1EOH - chains A and B; structure by X-ray diffraction, 2.50 A resolution.

[Chain A (and B)]
Name: Glutathione S-transferase
Organism: Homo sapiens
Notes: EC 2.5.1.18; chain B of this document is another copy of the same molecule, construct and numbering; everything in this record applies to it too
UniProtKB: P09211 (GSTP1_HUMAN); residues 1-209 here correspond to UniProt positions 2-210 (UniProt number = residue number + 1)
Amino-acid sequence (209 residues; row label = number of the first residue in the row):
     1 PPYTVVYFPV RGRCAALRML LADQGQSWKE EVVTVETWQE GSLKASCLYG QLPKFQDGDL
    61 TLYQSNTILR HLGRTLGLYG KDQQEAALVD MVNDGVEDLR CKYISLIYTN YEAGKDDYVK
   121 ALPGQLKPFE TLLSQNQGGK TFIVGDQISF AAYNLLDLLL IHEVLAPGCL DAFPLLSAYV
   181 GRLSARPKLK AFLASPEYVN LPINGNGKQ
Construct notes: engineered mutation A152 (Asp153 in P09211)
Curated features (UniProtKB/Swiss-Prot):
  - binding site (glutathione): Y7, R13, W38, K44, Q51, L52, Q64, S65
  - modified residue: Y3 (Phosphotyrosine), T61 (Phosphothreonine), K102 (N6-succinyllysine), K115 (N6-succinyllysine), K127 (N6-acetyllysine), Y198 (Phosphotyrosine)

[Interface between chain A and chain B]
Residue-residue contacts - 48 pairs, chain A then chain B:
  L48(A) - M91(B)  hydrophobic
  L48(A) - P128(B)
  L48(A) - L132(B)  hydrophobic
  Y49(A) - M91(B)  hydrogen bond (side chain-backbone)
  Y49(A) - V92(B)
  Y49(A) - G95(B)
  Y49(A) - P128(B)  hydrophobic
  Y49(A) - F129(B)
  Y49(A) - L132(B)
  Y63(A) - M91(B)  hydrogen bond (backbone-side chain)
  Q64(A) - D94(B)
  Q64(A) - G95(B)
  Q64(A) - D98(B)  hydrogen bond
  N66(A) - D94(B)
  T67(A) - A87(B)
  T67(A) - D90(B)
  T67(A) - M91(B)  hydrogen bond (side chain-backbone)
  T67(A) - D94(B)  hydrogen bond
  R70(A) - R70(B)
  R70(A) - Y79(B)
  R70(A) - D90(B)
  R74(A) - Y79(B)
  R74(A) - A86(B)
  R74(A) - A87(B)
  R74(A) - D90(B)  salt bridge
  T75(A) - Q83(B)
  Y79(A) - R74(B)
  Q83(A) - T75(B)
  A86(A) - R74(B)
  A87(A) - T67(B)
  A87(A) - R74(B)
  D90(A) - T67(B)
  D90(A) - R70(B)
  D90(A) - R74(B)  salt bridge
  M91(A) - L48(B)  hydrophobic
  M91(A) - Y49(B)  hydrogen bond (backbone-side chain)
  M91(A) - Y63(B)
  M91(A) - T67(B)  hydrogen bond (backbone-side chain)
  V92(A) - Y49(B)
  D94(A) - Q64(B)
  D94(A) - N66(B)
  D94(A) - T67(B)  hydrogen bond
  G95(A) - Y49(B)
  D98(A) - Q64(B)  hydrogen bond
  P128(A) - L48(B)
  P128(A) - Y49(B)  hydrophobic
  F129(A) - Y49(B)
  L132(A) - L48(B)  hydrophobic
Also at the interface, not in a pair above, chain A (27 interface residues in all): Q51, L60, T61, L62, H71
Also at the interface, not in a pair above, chain B (27 interface residues in all): Q51, T61, L62, H71, Q84

[Overview]
The chain A/chain B interface involves 27 residues from each chain; the contacts include 9 hydrogen bonds and
2 salt bridges. Polar contacts include R74(A)-D90(B), Y49(A)-M91(B) and Y63(A)-M91(B). Curated annotation
(UniProt) lists 8 glutathione-binding residues on chain A.
Chain A and chain B are both Glutathione S-transferase (Homo sapiens); the structure, Glutathione transferase
P1-1, was determined by X-ray diffraction together with 1EOG from the same study.
